PDB entry 6FMI | X-ray diffraction, 2.80 A resolution | chains B and C of the 3 polymer chains in the assembly

== Chain B ==
Name: Elongin-C
Organism: Homo sapiens
UniProt: Q15369 (ELOC_HUMAN); residues 17-112 here = UniProt positions 17-112
Amino-acid sequence (97 residues; numbered 16 to 112; the number before each row is that of its first residue):
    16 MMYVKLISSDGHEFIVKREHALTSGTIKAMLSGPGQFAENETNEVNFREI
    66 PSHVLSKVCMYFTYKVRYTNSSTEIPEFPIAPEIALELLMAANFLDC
Unresolved in the structure: 16, 48-57
Differences from the reference sequence: initiating methionine (16)

== Chain C ==
Name: von Hippel-Lindau disease tumor suppressor
Organism: Homo sapiens
UniProt: P40337 (VHL_HUMAN); numbering as in UniProt (aligned over 54-204)
Amino-acid sequence (153 residues; row label = number of the first residue in the row):
    52 GSMEAGRPRPVLRSVNSREPSQVIFCNRSPRVVLPVWLNFDGEPQPYPTL
   102 PPGTGRRIHSYRGHLWLFRDAGTHDGLLVNQTELFVPSLNVDGQPIFANI
   152 TLPVYTLKERCLQVVRSLVKPENYRRLDIVRSLYEDLEDHPNVQKDLERL
   202 TQE
Unresolved in the structure: 52-61, 203-204
Differences from the reference sequence: expression tag (52-53)
Modified positions: Cys77 (S-(dimethylarsenic)cysteine; CAS)
Ligand contacts: DV2 (N-[(2S)-1-[(2S,4R)-2-[[4-(4-methyl-1,3-thiazol-5-yl)phenyl]methylcarbamothioyl]-4-oxidanyl-pyrrolidin-1-yl]-1-oxidanylidene-propan-2-yl]ethanamide): Phe76, Pro86, Trp88, Phe91, Tyr98, Pro99, Leu101, Arg107, Ile109, His110, Ser111, Tyr112, His115, Trp117
Curated features (UniProtKB/Swiss-Prot):
  - region: Thr157 to Val166 (Interaction with Elongin BC complex)
What the authors report for this chain:
  - binding site for DV2: Tyr98
  - binding site for DV2: Tyr112 (from molecular simulation)

== Chain B / chain C interface ==
Pairs across the interface (29):
  Tyr76(B) - Tyr156(C)  hydrogen bond (side chain-backbone)
  Tyr76(B) - Thr157(C)
  Tyr76(B) - Leu158(C)  hydrogen bond (side chain-backbone)
  Tyr83(B) - Val155(C)
  Thr84(B) - Val155(C)
  Ser86(B) - Gln132(C)  hydrogen bond (backbone-side chain)
  Ser87(B) - Gln132(C)
  Glu89(B) - Arg79(C)
  Ile90(B) - Leu153(C)
  Ile90(B) - Val155(C)  hydrophobic
  Glu92(B) - Pro81(C)
  Glu92(B) - Arg82(C)  salt bridge
  Glu92(B) - Leu153(C)
  Glu92(B) - Arg161(C)  salt bridge
  Phe93(B) - Leu158(C)  hydrophobic
  Phe93(B) - Arg161(C)  hydrogen bond (backbone-side chain)
  Ile95(B) - Cys162(C)  hydrophobic
  Ile95(B) - Val165(C)
  Pro97(B) - Leu169(C)  hydrophobic
  Leu103(B) - Cys162(C)  hydrophobic
  Leu104(B) - Lys159(C)
  Leu104(B) - Cys162(C)  hydrophobic
  Leu104(B) - Leu163(C)  hydrophobic
  Ala107(B) - Leu158(C)  hydrophobic
  Ala107(B) - Lys159(C)
  Asn108(B) - Lys159(C)  hydrogen bond
  Cys112(B) - Thr157(C)
  Cys112(B) - Leu158(C)  hydrogen bond (backbone-backbone)
  Cys112(B) - Lys159(C)  hydrogen bond (backbone-backbone)
Interface residues without a listed pair, chain B (23 interface residues in all): Val73, Tyr79, Lys80, Pro91, Ala100, Leu101, Met105
Interface residues without a listed pair, chain C (21 interface residues in all): Gln164, Val166, Leu178, Asp179, Ile180, Leu184

== In short ==
23 residues of chain B and 21 residues of chain C are in contact, with 7 hydrogen bonds and 2 salt bridges.
Polar contacts include Glu92(B)-Arg82(C), Glu92(B)-Arg161(C) and Tyr76(B)-Tyr156(C). Bound to chain C:
compound DV2. From the paper: a binding site for DV2 at Tyr98(C) and Tyr112(C).
Here chain B is Elongin-C and chain C is von Hippel-Lindau disease tumor suppressor, both from Homo sapiens.
Entry 6FMI (pVHL:EloB:EloC in complex with
N-((S)-1-((2S,4R)-4-Hydroxy-2-((4-(4-methylthiazol-5-yl)benzyl)carbamothioyl)
pyrrolidin-1-yl)-1-oxopropan-2-yl)acetamide (ligand 2)) was determined by X-ray diffraction together with 6FMJ
and 6FMK from the same study.
